2DY4 - chains E and A of the 3 polymer chains in the assembly; structure by X-ray diffraction, 2.65 A resolution.

Chain E:
Molecule: 18-nt DNA strand
Sequence (18 nucleotides; row label = number of the first residue in the row):
     1 CGXGGAATGA CAGCCGCG
Disordered / not traced: 10
Modified residues: CTG ((5R,6S)-5,6-dihydro-5,6-dihydroxythymidine-5'-monophosphate) at position 3

Chain A:
Name: DNA polymerase
Organism: Enterobacteria phage RB69
Notes: EC 2.7.7.7
UniProtKB: Q38087 (DPOL_BPR69); numbering as in UniProt (aligned over 1-903)
Amino-acid sequence (903 residues; numbered 1 to 903; the number before each row is that of its first residue):
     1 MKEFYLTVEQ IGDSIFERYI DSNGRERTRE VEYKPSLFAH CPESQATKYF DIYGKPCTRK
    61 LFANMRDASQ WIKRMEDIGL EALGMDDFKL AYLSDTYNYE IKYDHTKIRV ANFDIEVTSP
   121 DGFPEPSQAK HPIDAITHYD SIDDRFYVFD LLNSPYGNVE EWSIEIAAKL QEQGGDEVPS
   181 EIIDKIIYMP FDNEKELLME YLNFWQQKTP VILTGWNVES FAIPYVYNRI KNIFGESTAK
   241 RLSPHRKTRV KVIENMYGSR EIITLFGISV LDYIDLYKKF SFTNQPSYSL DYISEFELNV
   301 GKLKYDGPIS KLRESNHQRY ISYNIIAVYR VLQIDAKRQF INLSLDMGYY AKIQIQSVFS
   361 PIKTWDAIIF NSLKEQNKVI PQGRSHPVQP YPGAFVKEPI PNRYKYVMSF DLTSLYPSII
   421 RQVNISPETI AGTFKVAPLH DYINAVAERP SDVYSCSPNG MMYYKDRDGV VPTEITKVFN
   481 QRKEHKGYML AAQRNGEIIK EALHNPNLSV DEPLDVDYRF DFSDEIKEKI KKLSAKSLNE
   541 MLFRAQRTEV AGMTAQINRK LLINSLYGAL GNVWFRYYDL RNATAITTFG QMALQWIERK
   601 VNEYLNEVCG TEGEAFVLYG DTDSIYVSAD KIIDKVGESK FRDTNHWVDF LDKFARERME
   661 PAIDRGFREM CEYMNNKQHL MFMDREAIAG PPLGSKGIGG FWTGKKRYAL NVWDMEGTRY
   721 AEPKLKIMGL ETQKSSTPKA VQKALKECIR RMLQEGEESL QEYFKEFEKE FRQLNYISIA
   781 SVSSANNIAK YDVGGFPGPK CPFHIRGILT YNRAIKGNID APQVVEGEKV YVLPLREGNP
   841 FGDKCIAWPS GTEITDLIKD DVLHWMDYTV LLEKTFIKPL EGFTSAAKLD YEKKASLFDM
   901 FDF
Disordered / not traced: 903
Differences from the reference sequence: engineered mutation Ala222 (Asp in Q38087), Ala327 (Asp in Q38087)
Modified residues: Mse1, Mse65, Mse75, Mse85, Mse189, Mse199, Mse256, Mse347, Mse408, Mse461, Mse462, Mse489, Mse541, Mse553, Mse592, Mse659, Mse670, Mse674, Mse681, Mse683, Mse715, Mse728, Mse752, Mse866, Mse900 (selenomethionine; parent Met)
UniProt features mapped onto this chain:
  - region: Thr248 to Thr264 (Beta hairpin), Lys705 to Tyr708 (Binding of DNA in B-conformation), Leu897 to Phe903 (Interaction with the polymerase clamp)
  - binding site (Mg(2+)): Asp114, Glu116, Asp411, Leu412, Asp623
  - binding site (substrate): Ser414 to Tyr416, Arg482, Lys560
  - site: Asp621 (Optimization of metal coordination by the polymerase active site), Lys706 (Optimization of metal coordination by the polymerase active site), Asp714 (Essential for viral replication)
  - mutagenesis: Leu415 (L415A/G: Decreases base selectivity by several hundred fold; L415G/F: Increased misinsertion, increased mismatch extension and inefficient proofreading; L415M: No effect on base selectivity), Leu561 (L561A: No effect on the ability to recognize damaged DNA. Increase in probability of nucleotide incorporation), Ser565 (S565G: Increased incorporation efficiency of correct dNMPs; when associated with A-567), Tyr567 (Y567A: Inserts both dCMP and dAMP opposite 8-oxoG rapidly and with equal efficiency. 100-fold increase of dAMP and dGMP when situated opposite guanidinohydantoin ...), Asp621 (D621A: Drastic decrease in the efficiency of incorporation of dGMP), Lys706 (K706A: Almost complete loss of polymerase activity), Asp714 (D714A: Complete loss of viral replication)
From the paper describing this entry:
  - binding site for the 18-nt DNA strand: Tyr567, Trp574
  - binding site for the 15-nt DNA strand: Lys706
  - catalytic residues: Asp621, Asp623 (citing earlier work)
  - binding site for the 18-nt DNA strand (chain E): Tyr567, Trp574
  - binding site for the 15-nt DNA strand: Lys706
  - conformationally variable residues (loop rearrangement): Thr248 to Leu265

Chain E / chain A interface:
Pairs across the interface (36):
  DC1(E) with Asn572(A), hydrogen bond to the sugar; Trp574(A), stacking on the base
  DG2(E) with Phe359(A), phosphate contact; Ser360(A), hydrogen bond to the phosphate; Pro361(A), phosphate contact; Ile362(A), phosphate contact; Gly568(A), sugar contact; Asn572(A), hydrogen bond to the phosphate
  CTG_3(E) with Tyr391(A), phosphate contact; Tyr567(A), base contact; Gly568(A), base contact; Gly571(A), sugar contact; Asn572(A), hydrogen bond to the phosphate
  DG4(E) with Pro390(A), phosphate contact; Tyr391(A), hydrogen bond to the phosphate; Pro392(A), phosphate contact; Gly393(A), hydrogen bond to the phosphate
  DG5(E) with Pro392(A), phosphate contact; Gly393(A), hydrogen bond to the phosphate; Ala394(A), sugar contact; Val396(A), phosphate contact; Lys706(A), hydrogen bond to the base
  DA6(E) with Val396(A), phosphate contact; Lys705(A), salt bridge to the phosphate; Lys706(A), sugar contact
  DA7(E) with Glu398(A), phosphate contact; Lys705(A), sugar contact; Arg707(A), hydrogen bond to the sugar
  DT8(E) with Arg707(A), salt bridge to the phosphate
  DG9(E) with Glu731(A), phosphate contact; Lys874(A), hydrogen bond to the phosphate
  DC11(E) with Lys874(A), hydrogen bond to the phosphate
  DA12(E) with Lys800(A), phosphate contact; Cys801(A), phosphate contact; Lys844(A), salt bridge to the phosphate
  DG13(E) with Lys800(A), hydrogen bond to the phosphate
Also at the interface, not in a pair above, chain A (28 interface residues in all): Lys279, Gln389, Ala569, Phe803

In short:
Chain E and chain A form an interface of 12 and 28 residues respectively; the contacts include 12 hydrogen
bonds, 3 salt bridges and 1 aromatic stacking contact. Polar contacts include DG5(E)-Lys706(A),
DC1(E)-Asn572(A) and DA7(E)-Arg707(A). The paper reports catalytic residues Asp621(A) and Asp623(A); a binding
site for the 18-nt DNA strand at Tyr567(A) and Trp574(A).
Chain E is an 18-nt DNA strand and chain A is DNA polymerase (Enterobacteria phage RB69); the structure,
Crystal structure of RB69 GP43 in complex with DNA containing Thymine Glycol, was determined by X-ray
diffraction.
